4B9D - chains A and B; structure by X-ray diffraction, 1.90 A resolution.

[Chain A (and B)]
Protein: Serine/threonine-protein kinase NEK1
Source organism: Homo sapiens
Notes: EC 2.7.11.1; fragment: kinase domain, residues 1-328; chain B of this document is another copy of the same molecule, construct and numbering; everything in this record applies to it too
Reference sequence: Q96PY6 (NEK1_HUMAN); numbering as in UniProt (aligned over 1-328)
Amino-acid sequence (350 residues; numbered -21 to 328; the number before each row is that of its first residue; numbers below 1 keep their minus sign (Met-21 is residue -21)):
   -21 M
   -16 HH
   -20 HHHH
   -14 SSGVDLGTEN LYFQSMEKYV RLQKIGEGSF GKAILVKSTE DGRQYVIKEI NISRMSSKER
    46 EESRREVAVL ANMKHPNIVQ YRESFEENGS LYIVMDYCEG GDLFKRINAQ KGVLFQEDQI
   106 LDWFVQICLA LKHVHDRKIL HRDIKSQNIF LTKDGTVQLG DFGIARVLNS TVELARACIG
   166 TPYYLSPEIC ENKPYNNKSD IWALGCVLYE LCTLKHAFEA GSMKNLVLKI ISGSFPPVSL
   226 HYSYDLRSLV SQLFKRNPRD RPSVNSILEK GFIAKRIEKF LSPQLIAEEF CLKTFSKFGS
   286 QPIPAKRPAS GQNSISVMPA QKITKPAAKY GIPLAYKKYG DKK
Disordered / not traced: -21, -16 to -8, 11-16, 285-328 (chain B: -21, -16 to -12, 12-16, 285-328)
Sequence notes: expression tag (-21 to 0); engineered mutation Ala162 (Thr in Q96PY6)
Curated features (UniProtKB/Swiss-Prot):
  - active site: Asp128 (Proton acceptor)
  - binding site (ATP): Ile10 to Ala18, Lys33
  - modified residue: Thr156 (Phosphothreonine)
  - natural variant: Glu25 (E25K: In a lung large cell carcinoma sample), Gly145 (G145R: In SRTD6), Ser155 (S155T: In OFD2; uncertain significance), Leu253 (L253S: In SRTD6), Arg261 (R261H: Risk factor for ALS24), Ala294 (A294P: In a lung adenocarcinoma sample)
Small-molecule neighbours: CK7 ([4-(2-amino-4-methyl-thiazol-5-yl)-pyrimidin-2-yl]-(3-nitro-phenyl)-amine): Ile10, Ala18, Val31, Val64, Met80, Asp81, Tyr82, Cys83, Gly86, Asp87, Lys90, Asn133, Phe135
Reported in the primary citation:
  - binding site for CK7: Met80, Tyr82, Cys83, Gly86, Asp87, Phe135
  - disease-associated variants - G145R: abolished catalytic activity (proposed by the authors, not directly observed)
  - disease-associated variants - L253S (proposed by the authors, not directly observed)

[How chain A and chain B interact]
Pairs across the interface (17; chain A residue first):
  Thr156(A) with Pro268(B); Gln269(B); Ala272(B)
  Leu159(A) with Cys276(B), hydrophobic; Leu277(B), hydrophobic
  Ala160(A) with Pro268(B); Ile271(B), hydrophobic
  Cys163(A) with Phe275(B), hydrophobic; Cys276(B), disulfide
  Ile164(A) with Ile262(B), hydrophobic
  Cys175(A) with Leu277(B)
  Met208(A) with Glu254(B), hydrogen bond (backbone-side chain); Cys276(B), hydrophobic
  Lys209(A) with Cys276(B), hydrogen bond (side chain-backbone); Leu277(B), hydrogen bond (side chain-backbone); Lys278(B), hydrogen bond (side chain-backbone); Thr279(B)
Also at the interface, not in a pair above, chain A (13 interface residues in all): Val157, Glu176, Asn177, Gly206, Ser207
Also at the interface, not in a pair above, chain B (12 interface residues in all): Ala259
Inter-chain disulfides: Cys163(A)-Cys276(B), Cys276(A)-Cys163(B)

[Overview]
13 residues of chain A and 12 residues of chain B are in contact, with 2 disulfide bonds and 4 hydrogen bonds.
Among the polar pairs are Met208(A)-Glu254(B), Lys209(A)-Cys276(B) and Lys209(A)-Leu277(B). From the paper: a
binding site for CK7 at Met80(A), Tyr82(A) and Cys83(A) among others; G145R of chain A abolishes catalytic
activity.
Both chains are Serine/threonine-protein kinase NEK1 (Homo sapiens). Entry 4B9D (Crystal Structure of Human
NIMA-related Kinase 1 (NEK1) with inhibitor) was determined by X-ray diffraction, deposited together with
4APC.
